PDB entry 5XFR | X-ray diffraction, 2.25 A resolution | chains A and B of the 6 polymer chains in the assembly

[Chain A (and B)]
Molecule: Metal-response element-binding transcription factor 2
From: Homo sapiens
Notes: chain B of this document is another copy of the same molecule, construct and numbering; everything in this record applies to it too
UniProt: Q9Y483 (MTF2_HUMAN); numbering as in UniProt (aligned over 43-358)
Sequence (317 residues; each row starts with the number of its first residue):
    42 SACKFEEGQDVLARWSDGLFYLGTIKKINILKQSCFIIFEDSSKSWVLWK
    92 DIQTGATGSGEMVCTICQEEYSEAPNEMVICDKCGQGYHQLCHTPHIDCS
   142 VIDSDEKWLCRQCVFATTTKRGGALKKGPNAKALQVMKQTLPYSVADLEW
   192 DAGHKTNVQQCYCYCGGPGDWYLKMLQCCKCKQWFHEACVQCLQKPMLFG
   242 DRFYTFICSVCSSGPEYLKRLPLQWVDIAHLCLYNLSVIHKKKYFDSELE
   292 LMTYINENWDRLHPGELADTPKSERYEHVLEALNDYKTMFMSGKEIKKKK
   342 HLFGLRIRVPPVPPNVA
Unresolved in the structure: 42-43, 98-102, 358 (chain B: 42-44, 96-104, 141-147)
Construct notes: expression tag (42)
Metal / ion sites: Zn2+ site 1: Cys105, Cys108, His130, Cys133; Zn2+ site 2: Cys122, Cys125, Cys151, Cys154; Zn2+ site 3: Cys204, Cys206, His227, Cys230; Zn2+ site 4: Cys219, Cys222, Cys249, Cys252
Curated features (UniProtKB/Swiss-Prot):
  - zinc finger: Glu102 to Ala157 (PHD-type 1), Gln201 to Gly255 (PHD-type 2)
  - natural variant: Cys140 (S140C: this construct carries the variant)
  - mutagenesis: Lys338 to Lys339 (Abolishes chromatin binding activity of the PRC2.1 complex)
Reported in the primary citation:
  - mutagenesis - K339A: abolished binding to the 13-nt DNA strand
  - mutagenesis - K339A: decreased localization to chromatin
  - mutagenesis - Y62A: abolished binding to Peptide from Histone H3.1

[Chain A / chain B interface]
Pairs across the interface (13):
  Glu110(A) - Lys328(B)  salt bridge
  Glu110(A) - Lys335(B)  salt bridge
  Tyr112(A) - Asn325(B)
  Tyr112(A) - Lys328(B)
  Asn117(A) - Asp326(B)
  Leu132(A) - Asp326(B)
  Leu132(A) - Tyr327(B)
  Leu132(A) - Thr329(B)
  Cys133(A) - Lys328(B)
  Cys133(A) - Thr329(B)
  His137(A) - Thr329(B)
  Lys221(A) - Ala193(B)
  Cys222(A) - Ala193(B)  hydrophobic
Interface residues without a listed pair, chain A (10 interface residues in all): Cys108, Ser185
Interface residues without a listed pair, chain B (8 interface residues in all): Ile348

[In short]
Chain A and chain B form an interface of 10 and 8 residues respectively, with 2 salt bridges. Polar contacts
include Glu110(A)-Lys328(B) and Glu110(A)-Lys335(B). Curated annotation (UniProt) lists 2 mutagenesis sites on
chain A. The paper reports that K339A of chain A abolishes binding to the 13-nt DNA strand; K339A of chain A
reduces localization to chromatin.
Chain A and chain B are both Metal-response element-binding transcription factor 2 (Homo sapiens); the
structure, Ternary complex of MTF2, DNA and histone, was determined by X-ray diffraction (same publication as
5XFN, 5XFO, 5XFP and 5XFQ).
